PDB entry 1I9L | X-ray diffraction, 1.93 A resolution | chain A

# Chain A
Name: Carbonic anhydrase II
From: Homo sapiens
Notes: EC 4.2.1.1
UniProt: P00918 (CAH2_HUMAN); the author numbering skips numbers that UniProt does not, so the offset changes along the chain: 2-125 = UniProt 1-124; 127-261 = UniProt 125-259
Amino-acid sequence (259 residues; row label = number of the first residue in the row; note: 1 number in that range is skipped by the numbering (no residue carries it; nothing is unmodelled there)):
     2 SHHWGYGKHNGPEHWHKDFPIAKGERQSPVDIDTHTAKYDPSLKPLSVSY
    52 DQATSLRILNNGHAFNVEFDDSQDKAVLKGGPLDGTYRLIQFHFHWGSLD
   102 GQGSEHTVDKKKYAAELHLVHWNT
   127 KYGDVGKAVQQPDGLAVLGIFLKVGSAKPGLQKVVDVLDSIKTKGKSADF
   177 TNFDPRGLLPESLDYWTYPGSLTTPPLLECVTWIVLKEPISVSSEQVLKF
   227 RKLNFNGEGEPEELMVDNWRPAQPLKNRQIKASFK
Not modelled in the structure: 2
Differences from the reference sequence: engineered mutation Val131 (Phe129 in P00918)
Bound ions: Zn2+: His94, His96, His119 (together with INV); Hg2+: Val135, Gln137, Cys206
Ligand contacts:
  - INV (4-(aminosulfonyl)-N-[(4-fluorophenyl)methyl]-benzamide): Leu57, Glu69, Phe70, Asp71, Asp72, Ile91, Gln92, Val131, Gly132, Val135
  - INV: Gln92, His94, His96, Glu106, His119, Val121, Val135, Val143, Ser197, Leu198, Thr199, Thr200, Pro202, Leu204, Trp209

# Summary
Chain A binds INV and compound INV. His94, His96 and His119 form the Zn2+ site. The Hg2+ site is built by
Val135, Gln137 and Cys206.
Chain A is Carbonic anhydrase II (Homo sapiens); the structure, Carbonic anhydrase II (F131V) complexed with
4-(aminosulfonyl)-N-[(4-fluorophenyl)methyl]-benzamide, was determined by X-ray diffraction together with
1I9M, 1I9N, 1I9O, 1I9P and 1I9Q from the same study.
